6RWY - chains f and g of the 33 polymer chains in the assembly; structure by electron microscopy, 5.11 A resolution (low resolution: residue-level contacts below are approximate; hydrogen-bond / salt-bridge calls are withheld).

== Chain f ==
Molecule: Surface presentation of antigens protein SpaR
From: Shigella flexneri
Reference sequence: P0A1M6 (SPAR_SHIFL); residue numbers follow UniProt; this construct covers 1-256
Amino-acid sequence (256 residues; row label = number of the first residue in the row):
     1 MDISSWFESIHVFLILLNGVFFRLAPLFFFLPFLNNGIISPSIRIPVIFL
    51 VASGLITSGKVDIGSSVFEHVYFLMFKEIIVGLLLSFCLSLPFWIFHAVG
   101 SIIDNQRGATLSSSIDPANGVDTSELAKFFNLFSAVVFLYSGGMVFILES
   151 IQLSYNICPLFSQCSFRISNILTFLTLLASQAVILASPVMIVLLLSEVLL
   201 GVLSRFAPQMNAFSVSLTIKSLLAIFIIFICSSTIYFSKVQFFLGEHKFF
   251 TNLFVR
Disordered / not traced: 1-16
UniProt features mapped onto this chain:
  - natural variant: Ile168 (I168V: In plasmid pMYSH6000, plasmid pCP301 and plasmid pINV_F6_M1382)

== Chain g ==
Molecule: Surface presentation of antigens protein SpaQ
From: Shigella flexneri
Reference sequence: P0A1M4 (SPAQ_SHIFL); residue numbers follow UniProt; this construct covers 1-86
Amino-acid sequence (86 residues; row label = number of the first residue in the row):
     1 MSDIVYMGNKALYLILIFSLWPVGIATVIGLSIGLLQTVTQLQEQTLPFG
    51 IKLIGVSISLLLLSGWYGEVLLSFCHEIMFLIKSGV

== Chain f / chain g interface ==
Contacting residue pairs - 40 pairs, chain f then chain g:
  Phe133(f) - Ile4(g)
  Phe133(f) - Val5(g)
  Val136(f) - Ile4(g)
  Val137(f) - Met1(g)
  Val137(f) - Ile4(g)
  Tyr140(f) - Met1(g)
  Leu203(f) - Leu31(g)
  Ala207(f) - Thr38(g)
  Gln209(f) - Gln37(g)
  Gln209(f) - Gln41(g)
  Gln209(f) - Leu42(g)
  Gln209(f) - Gln43(g)
  Met210(f) - Gly34(g)
  Asn211(f) - Gln43(g)
  Asn211(f) - Gln45(g)
  Phe213(f) - Lys52(g)
  Ser214(f) - Gly30(g)
  Ser214(f) - Gln45(g)
  Ser214(f) - Thr46(g)
  Ser214(f) - Lys52(g)
  Val215(f) - Gly30(g)
  Val215(f) - Leu31(g)
  Val215(f) - Lys52(g)
  Thr218(f) - Val23(g)
  Thr218(f) - Ala26(g)
  Thr218(f) - Thr27(g)
  Thr218(f) - Lys52(g)
  Ile219(f) - Thr27(g)
  Leu222(f) - Leu20(g)
  Leu222(f) - Val23(g)
  Ile225(f) - Leu16(g)
  Ile225(f) - Ser19(g)
  Phe226(f) - Leu16(g)
  Ile228(f) - Leu12(g)
  Phe229(f) - Asn9(g)
  Phe229(f) - Leu12(g)
  Ser232(f) - Leu12(g)
  Tyr236(f) - Met1(g)
  Tyr236(f) - Val5(g)
  Val240(f) - Met1(g)
Also at the interface, not in a pair above, chain f (23 interface residues in all): Phe129
Also at the interface, not in a pair above, chain g (27 interface residues in all): Gly8, Tyr13, Ile15, Gly24, Pro48

== Summary ==
Chain f and chain g form an interface of 23 and 27 residues respectively.
Chain f is Surface presentation of antigens protein SpaR and chain g is Surface presentation of antigens
protein SpaQ, both from Shigella flexneri; the structure, Export apparatus core and inner rod of the Shigella
type 3 secretion system, was determined by electron microscopy together with 6RWK and 6RWX from the same
study.
